7U8H - chain A; structure by X-ray diffraction, 1.70 A resolution.

Chain A:
Protein: GTPase KRas
Organism: Homo sapiens
Notes: EC 3.6.5.2
UniProtKB: P01116 (RASK_HUMAN), isoform P01116-2; numbering as in UniProt (aligned over 1-169)
Sequence (170 residues; each row starts with the number of its first residue; numbering starts at 0):
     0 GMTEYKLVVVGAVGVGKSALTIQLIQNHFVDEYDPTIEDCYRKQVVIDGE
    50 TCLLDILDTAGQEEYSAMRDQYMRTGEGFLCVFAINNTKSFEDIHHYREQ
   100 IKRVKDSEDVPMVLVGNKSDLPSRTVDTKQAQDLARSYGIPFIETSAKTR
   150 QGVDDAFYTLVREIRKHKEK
Disordered / not traced: 169
Differences from the reference sequence: expression tag (0); engineered mutation Val-12 (Gly in P01116); conflict Cys-39 (Ser in P01116), Ser-118 (Cys in P01116)
Ion coordination: Mg2+: Ser-17 (together with GDP)
Small-molecule neighbours:
  - 1H-benzimidazol-2-ylmethanethiol (2XO): Lys-5, Leu-6, Val-7, Cys-39, Asp-54, Ile-55, Leu-56, Tyr-71, Thr-74, Gly-75
  - GDP (guanosine-5'-diphosphate): Ala-11, Val-12, Gly-13, Val-14, Gly-15, Lys-16, Ser-17, Ala-18, Phe-28, Asp-30, Tyr-32, Asn-116, Lys-117, Asp-119, Leu-120, Ser-145, Ala-146, Lys-147
  - LX6 (2-amino-4,5,6,7-tetrahydro-1-benzothiophene-3-carbonitrile): Val-9, Gly-60, Gln-61, Glu-62, Glu-63, Tyr-64, Arg-68, Asp-69, Met-72, Tyr-96, Gln-99, Ile-100, Arg-102, Val-103
UniProt features mapped onto this chain:
  - motif: Tyr-32 to Asp-38, Tyr-40 (Effector region)
  - binding site (GTP): Gly-10, Ala-11, Gly-13 to Ala-18, Val-29 to Thr-35, Ala-59, Gly-60, Asn-116, Lys-117, Asp-119
  - modified residue: Met-1 (N-acetylmethionine), Thr-2 (N-acetylthreonine), Lys-104 (N6-acetyllysine)
  - glycosylation: Thr-35 (Microbial infection: O-linked (Glc) threonine)
Reported in the primary citation:
  - binding site for LX6: Val-9, Glu-63, Asp-69, Met-72, Phe-78, Ile-100, Val-103

In short:
Bound to chain A: 1H-benzimidazol-2-ylmethanethiol, GDP and compound LX6. Curated annotation (UniProt) lists
20 GTP-binding residues. The paper reports a binding site for LX6 at Val-9, Glu-63 and Asp-69 among others.
Chain A is GTPase KRas (Homo sapiens); the structure, Discovery of a KRAS G12V Inhibitor in vivo Tool Compound
starting from an HSQC-NMR based Fragment ..., was determined by X-ray diffraction together with 8AFB, 8AFC and
8AFD from the same study.
